Entry 4R28 (X-ray diffraction, 3.06 A resolution); this record covers chains A and D of the 6 polymer chains in the assembly.

[Chain A (and D)]
Molecule: Restriction endonuclease
Organism: Mycobacterium sp. JLS
Notes: chain D of this document is another copy of the same molecule, construct and numbering; everything in this record applies to it too
Reference sequence: A3PUQ5 (A3PUQ5_MYCSJ); residues 1-456 here = UniProt positions 1-456
Amino-acid sequence (456 residues; numbered 1 to 456; the number before each row is that of its first residue):
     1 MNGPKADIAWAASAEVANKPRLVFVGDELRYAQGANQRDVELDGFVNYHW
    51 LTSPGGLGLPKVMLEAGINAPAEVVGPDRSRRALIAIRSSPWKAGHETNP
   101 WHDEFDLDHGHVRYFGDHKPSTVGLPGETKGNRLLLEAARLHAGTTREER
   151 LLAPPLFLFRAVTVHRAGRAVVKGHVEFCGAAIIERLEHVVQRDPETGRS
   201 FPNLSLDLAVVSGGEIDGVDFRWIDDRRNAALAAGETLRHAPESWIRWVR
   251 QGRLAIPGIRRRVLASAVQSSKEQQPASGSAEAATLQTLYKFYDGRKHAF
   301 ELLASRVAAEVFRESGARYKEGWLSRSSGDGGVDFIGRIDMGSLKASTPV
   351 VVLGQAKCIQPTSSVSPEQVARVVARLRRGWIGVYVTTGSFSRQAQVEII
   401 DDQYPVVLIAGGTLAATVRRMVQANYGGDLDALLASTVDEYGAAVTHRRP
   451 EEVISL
Disordered / not traced: 1-7
From the paper describing this entry:
  - binding site for the 27-nt DNA strand: Gln-33, Ser-90, Trp-101, Asp-103, Tyr-114, Phe-115, Asp-117, Lys-173
  - binding site for the 27-nt DNA strand: Glu-65, Trp-92, Lys-119, Lys-173
  - specificity-determining residues: Lys-173
  - mutagenesis - Q33A, Q33N: unchanged catalytic activity
  - mutagenesis - K173E, K173F, K173R, K173Y: decreased catalytic activity
  - catalytic residues: Asp-334, Gln-355, Ala-356, Lys-357 (citing earlier work)
  - conformationally variable residues (side-chain flip): Trp-101

[Chain A / chain D interface]
Pairs across the interface (40; chain A residue first):
  Ser-328(A) / Pro-257(D)
  Pro-367(A) / Arg-372(D)
  Glu-368(A) / Glu-368(D)
  Glu-368(A) / Arg-372(D)  salt bridge
  Ala-371(A) / Ala-371(D)
  Ala-371(A) / Arg-372(D)
  Ala-371(A) / Ala-375(D)
  Arg-372(A) / Pro-367(D)
  Arg-372(A) / Glu-368(D)  salt bridge
  Arg-372(A) / Ala-371(D)
  Arg-372(A) / Gln-394(D)
  Arg-372(A) / Glu-398(D)  salt bridge
  Val-374(A) / Ala-375(D)  hydrophobic
  Ala-375(A) / Ala-371(D)
  Ala-375(A) / Val-374(D)  hydrophobic
  Ala-375(A) / Tyr-404(D)  hydrogen bond (backbone-side chain)
  Arg-376(A) / Asp-402(D)  salt bridge
  Arg-376(A) / Tyr-404(D)  hydrogen bond (backbone-side chain)
  Gln-394(A) / Gly-331(D)
  Gln-394(A) / Arg-372(D)
  Glu-398(A) / Arg-326(D)  salt bridge
  Glu-398(A) / Gly-332(D)
  Glu-398(A) / Arg-376(D)  salt bridge
  Asp-401(A) / Arg-449(D)  hydrogen bond (backbone-side chain)
  Asp-402(A) / Arg-376(D)
  Tyr-404(A) / Ala-375(D)  hydrogen bond (side chain-backbone)
  Tyr-404(A) / Arg-376(D)  hydrogen bond (side chain-backbone)
  Ala-443(A) / Arg-186(D)  hydrogen bond (backbone-side chain)
  Thr-446(A) / Arg-186(D)
  His-447(A) / His-109(D)
  His-447(A) / His-111(D)
  His-447(A) / Arg-260(D)  hydrogen bond
  Arg-448(A) / His-111(D)
  Arg-448(A) / Arg-113(D)
  Arg-448(A) / Glu-188(D)  salt bridge
  Arg-448(A) / Asp-207(D)  salt bridge
  Arg-449(A) / Asp-106(D)  salt bridge
  Arg-449(A) / His-109(D)
  Arg-449(A) / His-111(D)
  Glu-452(A) / His-111(D)  salt bridge
Other interface residues (no listed pair), chain A (23 interface residues in all): Gly-332, Gln-369, Ala-444, Val-445
Other interface residues (no listed pair), chain D (28 interface residues in all): Glu-185, Arg-262, Gly-329, Gln-369

[Overview]
23 residues of chain A and 28 residues of chain D are in contact; the contacts include 7 hydrogen bonds and 10
salt bridges. Among the polar pairs are Glu-368(A)/Arg-372(D), Arg-372(A)/Glu-398(D) and
Arg-376(A)/Asp-402(D). The paper reports catalytic residues Asp-334(A), Gln-355(A) and Ala-356(A) among
others; K173E, K173F and K173R of chain A, among others, reduce catalytic activity; 6 substitutions were
tested in all.
Both chains are Restriction endonuclease (Mycobacterium sp. JLS). Entry 4R28 (MspJI Restriction Endonuclease
in Complex with 27-mer Oligonucleotide) was determined by X-ray diffraction.
